PDB entry 4JQD | X-ray diffraction, 2.75 A resolution | chains A and B of the 4 polymer chains in the assembly

== Chain A (and B) ==
Molecule: Csp231I C protein
Organism: Citrobacter sp. RFL231
Notes: chain B of this document is another copy of the same molecule, construct and numbering; everything in this record applies to it too
UniProtKB: Q32WH4 (Q32WH4_9ENTR); residue numbers follow UniProt; this construct covers 1-98
Sequence (98 residues; each row starts with the number of its first residue):
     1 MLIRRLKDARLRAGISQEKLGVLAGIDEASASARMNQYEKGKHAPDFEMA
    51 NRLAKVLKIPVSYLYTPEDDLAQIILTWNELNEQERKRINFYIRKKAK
Disordered / not traced: 95-98
From the paper describing this entry:
  - binding site for the 21-nt DNA strand: K87

== Interface between chain A and chain B ==
Residue-residue contacts - 32 pairs, chain A then chain B:
  M1(A) - F47(B)
  L2(A) - F47(B)  hydrophobic
  F47(A) - M1(B)
  F47(A) - L2(B)  hydrophobic
  F47(A) - Y65(B)
  V61(A) - Y65(B)
  V61(A) - P67(B)
  S62(A) - S62(B)
  S62(A) - Y65(B)
  S62(A) - T66(B)  hydrogen bond
  Y65(A) - F47(B)
  Y65(A) - V61(B)
  Y65(A) - S62(B)
  Y65(A) - Y65(B)  hydrophobic
  T66(A) - S62(B)  hydrogen bond
  P67(A) - V61(B)
  D70(A) - W78(B)
  D70(A) - N90(B)
  L71(A) - S62(B)
  L71(A) - W78(B)  hydrophobic
  Q73(A) - I93(B)
  I74(A) - W78(B)
  I74(A) - I89(B)  hydrophobic
  I74(A) - I93(B)  hydrophobic
  I75(A) - L71(B)  hydrophobic
  I75(A) - I75(B)  hydrophobic
  T77(A) - I93(B)
  W78(A) - D70(B)
  W78(A) - L71(B)  hydrophobic
  W78(A) - I74(B)
  I93(A) - Q73(B)
  I93(A) - T77(B)
Other interface residues (no listed pair), chain A (21 interface residues in all): N51, P60, E68, I89, N90
Other interface residues (no listed pair), chain B (23 interface residues in all): N51, P60, E68, R86, Y92

== Summary ==
21 residues of chain A and 23 residues of chain B are in contact, with 2 hydrogen bonds. Its one
hydrogen-bonded contact is S62(A)-T66(B). The paper reports a binding site for the 21-nt DNA strand at K87(A).
Both chains are Csp231I C protein (Citrobacter sp. RFL231). Entry 4JQD (Crystal structure of the
Restriction-Modification Controller Protein C.Csp231I OL operator complex) was determined by X-ray diffraction
together with 4JCX and 4JCY from the same study.
